Entry 6XQO (electron microscopy, 3.10 A resolution); this record covers chains I and J.

[Chain I]
Molecule: Calcium uptake protein 1, mitochondrial
From: Homo sapiens
Reference sequence: Q9BPX6 (MICU1_HUMAN); residues 94-476 here = UniProt positions 94-476
Sequence (394 residues; numbered 86 to 479; the number before each row is that of its first residue):
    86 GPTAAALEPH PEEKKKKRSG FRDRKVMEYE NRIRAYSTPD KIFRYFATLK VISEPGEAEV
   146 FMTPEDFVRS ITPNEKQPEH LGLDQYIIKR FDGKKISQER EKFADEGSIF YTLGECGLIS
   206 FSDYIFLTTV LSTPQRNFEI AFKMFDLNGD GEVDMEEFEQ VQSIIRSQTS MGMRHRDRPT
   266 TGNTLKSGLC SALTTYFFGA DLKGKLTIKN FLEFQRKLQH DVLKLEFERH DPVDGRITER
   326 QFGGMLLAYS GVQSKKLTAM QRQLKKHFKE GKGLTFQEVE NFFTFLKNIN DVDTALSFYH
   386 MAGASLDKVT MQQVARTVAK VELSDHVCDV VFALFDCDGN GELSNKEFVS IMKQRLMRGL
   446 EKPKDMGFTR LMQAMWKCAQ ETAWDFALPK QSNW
Disordered / not traced: 86-109, 138-143, 158-188, 253-274, 443-479
Construct notes: expression tag (86-93, 477-479)
Curated features (UniProtKB/Swiss-Prot):
  - region: Lys99 to Lys110 (Polybasic region), Lys126 to Arg129 (K/R-ring), Arg259 to Arg263 (K/R-ring), Arg455 to Gln465 (C-helix region)
  - binding site (Ca(2+)): Asp231, Asn233, Asp235, Glu237, Glu242, Asp421, Asp423, Asn425, Glu427, Glu432
  - modified residue: Ser122 (Phosphoserine), Arg455 (Asymmetric dimethylarginine)
Bound ions: Ca2+ site 1: Asp231, Asn233, Asp235, Glu237, Glu242; Ca2+ site 2: Asp421, Asp423, Asn425, Glu427, Glu432

[Chain J]
Molecule: Calcium uptake protein 2, mitochondrial
From: Homo sapiens
Reference sequence: Q8IYU8 (MICU2_HUMAN); residue numbers follow UniProt; this construct covers 52-434
Sequence (383 residues; row label = number of the first residue in the row):
    52 HHSRVSVAAR DGSFTVSAQK NVEHGIIYIG KPSLRKQRFM QFSSLEHEGE YYMTPRDFLF
   112 SVMFEQMERK TSVKKLTKKD IEDTLSGIQT AGCGSTFFRD LGDKGLISYT EYLFLLTILT
   172 KPHSGFHVAF KMLDTDGNEM IEKREFFKLQ KIISKQDDLM TVKTNETGYQ EAIVKEPEIN
   232 TTLQMRFFGK RGQRKLHYKE FRRFMENLQT EIQEMEFLQF SKGLSFMRKE DFAEWLLFFT
   292 NTENKDIYWK NVREKLSAGE SISLDEFKSF CHFTTHLEDF AIAMQMFSLA HRPVRLAEFK
   352 RAVKVATGQE LSNNILDTVF KIFDLDGDEC LSHEEFLGVL KNRMHRGLWV PQHQSIQEYW
   412 KCVKKESIKG VKEVWKQAGK GLF
Disordered / not traced: 52-84, 120-124, 212-230, 395-434
Curated features (UniProtKB/Swiss-Prot):
  - binding site (Ca(2+)): Asp185, Asp187, Asn189, Met191, Glu193, Glu196, Asp375, Asp377, Asp379, Cys381, Glu386
  - modified residue: Ser205 (Phosphoserine)
Bound ions: Ca2+ site 1: Asp185, Asp187, Asn189, Met191, Glu196; Ca2+ site 2: Asp377, Asp379, Cys381, Glu386

[Chain I / chain J interface]
Residue-residue contacts - 35 pairs, chain I then chain J:
  Thr214(I) - Gln336(J)
  Arg221(I) - Ser175(J)
  Arg221(I) - Asp330(J)  salt bridge
  Asn222(I) - Asp330(J)
  Ile225(I) - Ala357(J)
  Lys228(I) - Arg352(J)  hydrogen bond (backbone-side chain)
  Lys228(I) - Val356(J)
  Met229(I) - Ala334(J)  hydrophobic
  Met229(I) - Arg352(J)  hydrogen bond (backbone-side chain)
  Met229(I) - Ala353(J)
  Asp231(I) - Arg352(J)  hydrogen bond (backbone-side chain)
  Leu232(I) - Arg352(J)
  Ile249(I) - Ala341(J)
  Ile249(I) - Arg343(J)
  Thr379(I) - Lys172(J)  hydrogen bond (backbone-side chain)
  Ala380(I) - Val179(J)  hydrophobic
  Ala380(I) - Met183(J)
  Leu381(I) - Met183(J)  hydrophobic
  Ser382(I) - Thr168(J)
  Ser382(I) - Lys172(J)  hydrogen bond
  Phe383(I) - Gln201(J)
  Phe383(I) - Ile204(J)  hydrophobic
  Met386(I) - Arg86(J)  hydrogen bond
  Met386(I) - Leu164(J)
  Met386(I) - Leu167(J)  hydrophobic
  Met386(I) - Thr168(J)
  Ala387(I) - Asp208(J)
  Gly388(I) - Asp208(J)
  Ala389(I) - Asp208(J)
  Gln398(I) - Met183(J)
  Gln398(I) - Thr186(J)
  Thr402(I) - Val179(J)
  Thr402(I) - Lys182(J)
  Val403(I) - Val179(J)  hydrophobic
  Lys405(I) - Lys182(J)
Interface residues without a listed pair, chain I (25 interface residues in all): Asp376, Tyr384, Val399
Interface residues without a listed pair, chain J (26 interface residues in all): Thr161, Phe165, Pro173, Ile333

[Summary]
25 residues of chain I face 26 of chain J across their interface; the contacts include 6 hydrogen bonds and 1
salt bridge. Among the polar pairs are Arg221(I)-Asp330(J), Lys228(I)-Arg352(J) and Met229(I)-Arg352(J).
Here chain I is Calcium uptake protein 1, mitochondrial and chain J is Calcium uptake protein 2,
mitochondrial, both from Homo sapiens. Entry 6XQO (Structure of the human MICU1-MICU2 heterodimer, calcium
bound, in association with a lipid nanodisc) was determined by electron microscopy, deposited together with
6XQN.
